9N69 - chains E and I of the 8 polymer chains in the assembly; structure by electron microscopy, 3.13 A resolution.

Chain E:
Molecule: RNA-directed DNA polymerase
From: Escherichia coli
Notes: EC 2.7.7.49
Reference sequence: A0AAD2V6H6 (A0AAD2V6H6_ECOLX); residues 1-311 here = UniProt positions 1-311
Amino-acid sequence (311 residues; row label = number of the first residue in the row):
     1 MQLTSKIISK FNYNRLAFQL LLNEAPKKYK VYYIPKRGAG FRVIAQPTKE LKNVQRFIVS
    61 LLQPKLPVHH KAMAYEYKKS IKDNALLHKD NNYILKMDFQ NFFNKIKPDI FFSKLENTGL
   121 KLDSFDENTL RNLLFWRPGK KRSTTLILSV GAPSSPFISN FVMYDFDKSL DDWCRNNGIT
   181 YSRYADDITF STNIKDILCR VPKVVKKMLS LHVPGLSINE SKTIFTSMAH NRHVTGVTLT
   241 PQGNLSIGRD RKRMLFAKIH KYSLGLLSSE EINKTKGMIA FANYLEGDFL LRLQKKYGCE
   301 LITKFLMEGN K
Not modelled in the structure: 1, 310-311
From the paper describing this entry:
  - mutagenesis - S217R/N219R/E220R: decreased growth

Chain I:
Molecule: Retron IA ncRNA
From: Escherichia coli
Sequence (63 nucleotides; row label = number of the first residue in the row):
   101 UAGUGUAGGA ACAUUGGUUC CAGCCGGGUG AUUAGCCAGG CUUAAAUUUA UUGUCCGGUU
   161 UAG
Not modelled in the structure: 101-122

Chain E / chain I interface:
Pairs across the interface - 69 pairs, chain E then chain I:
  Tyr-32(E) / U154(I)  hydrogen bond to the base
  Tyr-32(E) / C155(I)  base contact
  Lys-36(E) / G153(I)  phosphate contact
  Arg-37(E) / U152(I)  sugar contact
  Arg-37(E) / G153(I)  hydrogen bond to the phosphate
  Arg-37(E) / U154(I)  salt bridge to the phosphate
  Arg-42(E) / G153(I)  salt bridge to the phosphate
  Ile-44(E) / U154(I)  base contact
  Gln-46(E) / C155(I)  hydrogen bond to the sugar
  Arg-56(E) / G157(I)  salt bridge to the phosphate
  Tyr-75(E) / G157(I)  base contact
  Glu-76(E) / G158(I)  hydrogen bond to the sugar
  Tyr-77(E) / G158(I)  phosphate contact
  Tyr-77(E) / U159(I)  phosphate contact
  Lys-78(E) / U159(I)  phosphate contact
  Lys-79(E) / G158(I)  sugar contact
  Lys-79(E) / U159(I)  sugar contact
  Ser-80(E) / U159(I)  sugar contact
  Tyr-93(E) / A146(I)  base contact
  Gly-151(E) / C156(I)  hydrogen bond to the sugar
  Ala-152(E) / C156(I)  sugar contact
  Pro-153(E) / C156(I)  sugar contact
  Lys-195(E) / A146(I)  base contact
  Asp-196(E) / A146(I)  hydrogen bond to the base
  Ile-224(E) / U149(I)  base contact
  Ile-224(E) / A150(I)  base contact
  Phe-225(E) / U148(I)  hydrogen bond to the sugar
  Phe-225(E) / U149(I)  sugar contact
  Thr-226(E) / U148(I)  sugar contact
  Thr-226(E) / U149(I)  base contact
  Ser-227(E) / A146(I)  hydrogen bond to the phosphate
  Met-228(E) / A144(I)  hydrogen bond to the sugar
  Ala-229(E) / G126(I)  hydrogen bond to the base
  Ala-229(E) / G127(I)  sugar contact
  Ala-229(E) / A145(I)  sugar contact
  His-230(E) / G127(I)  hydrogen bond to the sugar
  His-230(E) / U148(I)  salt bridge to the phosphate
  Asn-231(E) / G127(I)  hydrogen bond to the sugar
  Asn-231(E) / G128(I)  phosphate contact
  Asn-231(E) / U149(I)  sugar contact
  His-233(E) / U149(I)  hydrogen bond to the base
  His-233(E) / U151(I)  stacking on the base
  Gly-236(E) / U152(I)  base contact
  Thr-238(E) / U151(I)  base contact
  Thr-240(E) / G128(I)  sugar contact
  Pro-241(E) / G128(I)  sugar contact
  Gln-242(E) / U143(I)  hydrogen bond to the sugar
  Ser-246(E) / U129(I)  phosphate contact
  Gly-248(E) / U129(I)  phosphate contact
  Arg-249(E) / U129(I)  hydrogen bond to the phosphate
  Arg-249(E) / A131(I)  base contact
  Arg-249(E) / U132(I)  hydrogen bond to the base
  Arg-253(E) / C136(I)  base contact
  Arg-253(E) / C137(I)  salt bridge to the phosphate
  Arg-253(E) / A138(I)  base contact
  Arg-253(E) / G139(I)  base contact
  Met-254(E) / C136(I)  base contact
  Ala-257(E) / G135(I)  sugar contact
  Ala-257(E) / C136(I)  base contact
  Lys-258(E) / C136(I)  base contact
  His-260(E) / G135(I)  stacking on the base
  Leu-264(E) / A134(I)  base contact
  Ala-280(E) / U161(I)  sugar contact
  Tyr-284(E) / U159(I)  sugar contact
  Tyr-284(E) / U160(I)  sugar contact
  Arg-292(E) / G130(I)  salt bridge to the phosphate
  Lys-296(E) / U132(I)  salt bridge to the phosphate
  Lys-296(E) / G135(I)  base contact
  Tyr-297(E) / G135(I)  hydrogen bond to the base
Interface residues without a listed pair, chain E (54 interface residues in all): Ile-34, Pro-35, Lys-96, Pro-156, Tyr-184, Thr-235, Phe-256
Interface residues without a listed pair, chain I (33 interface residues in all): U133, G140

Summary:
The interface between chain E and chain I involves 54 residues on one side and 33 on the other, with 17
hydrogen bonds, 7 salt bridges and 2 aromatic stacking contacts. Polar contacts include Tyr-32(E)/U154(I),
Asp-196(E)/A146(I) and Ala-229(E)/G126(I). The paper reports that S217R/N219R/E220R of chain E reduce growth.
Here chain E is RNA-directed DNA polymerase and chain I is Retron IA ncRNA, both from Escherichia coli. Entry
9N69 (Structure of the retron IA complex with HNH nuclease in the "down" orientation) was determined by
electron microscopy together with 9N6B and 9N6C from the same study.
